Entry 7EGM (electron microscopy, 3.60 A resolution); this record covers chains C and D of the 8 polymer chains in the assembly.

# Chain C
Protein: SWI/SNF chromatin-remodeling complex subunit SNF5
From: Saccharomyces cerevisiae (strain ATCC 204508 / S288c)
UniProtKB: P18480 (SNF5_YEAST); numbering as in UniProt (aligned over 1-905)
Sequence (918 residues; numbered 1 to 918; the number before each row is that of its first residue):
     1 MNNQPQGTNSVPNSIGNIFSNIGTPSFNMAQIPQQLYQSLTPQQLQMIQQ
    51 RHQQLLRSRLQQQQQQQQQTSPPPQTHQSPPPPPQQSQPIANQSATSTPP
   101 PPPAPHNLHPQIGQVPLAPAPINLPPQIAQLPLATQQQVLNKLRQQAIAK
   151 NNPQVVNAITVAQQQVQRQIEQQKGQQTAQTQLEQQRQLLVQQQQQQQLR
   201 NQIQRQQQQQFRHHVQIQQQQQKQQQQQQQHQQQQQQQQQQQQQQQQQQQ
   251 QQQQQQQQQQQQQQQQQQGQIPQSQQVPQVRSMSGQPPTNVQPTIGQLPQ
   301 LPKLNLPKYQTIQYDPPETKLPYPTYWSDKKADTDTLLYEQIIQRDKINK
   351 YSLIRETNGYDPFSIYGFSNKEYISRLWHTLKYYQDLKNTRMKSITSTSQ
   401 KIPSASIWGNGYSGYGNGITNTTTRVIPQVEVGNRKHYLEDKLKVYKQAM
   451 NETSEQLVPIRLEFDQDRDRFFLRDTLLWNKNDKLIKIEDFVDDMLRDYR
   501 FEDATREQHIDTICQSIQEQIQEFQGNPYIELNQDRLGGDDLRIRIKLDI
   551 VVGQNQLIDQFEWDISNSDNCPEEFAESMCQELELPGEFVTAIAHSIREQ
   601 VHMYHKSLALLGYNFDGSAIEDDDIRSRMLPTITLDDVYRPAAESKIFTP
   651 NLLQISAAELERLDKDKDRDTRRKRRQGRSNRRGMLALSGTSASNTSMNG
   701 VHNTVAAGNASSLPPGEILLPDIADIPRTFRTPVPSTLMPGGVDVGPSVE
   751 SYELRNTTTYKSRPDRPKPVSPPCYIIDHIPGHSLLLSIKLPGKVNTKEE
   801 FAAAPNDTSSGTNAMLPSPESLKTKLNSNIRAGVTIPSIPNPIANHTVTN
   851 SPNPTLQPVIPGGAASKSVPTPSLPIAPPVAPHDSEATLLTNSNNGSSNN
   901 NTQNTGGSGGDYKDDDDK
Disordered / not traced: 1-367, 667-719, 758-918
Construct notes: expression tag (906-918)
Curated features (UniProtKB/Swiss-Prot):
  - modified residue: Ser818 (Phosphoserine)

# Chain D
Protein: SWI/SNF complex subunit SWI3
From: Saccharomyces cerevisiae (strain ATCC 204508 / S288c)
UniProtKB: P32591 (SWI3_YEAST); numbering as in UniProt (aligned over 1-825)
Sequence (836 residues; each row starts with the number of its first residue):
     1 MENTLGEGSTVNASVDVDQHGNDNNSDSNANAAVAGVANTDTAGEESQQQ
    51 DESLKDEATVPNTRDAESEAITVTAKQQPTMQANKLDSQETPSTEESRAQ
   101 NVFGQDNEDSDNLFGETESSVSNNEANTPSIPTNPVDNENNKPAIKEDST
   151 IQDSNGDVKNMEDVKIQKEEEPENNTVIEGVKEESQPDENTKEMDEVEED
   201 DEDDDQPMISPDNSIFGDTKSESKQLGNTSSVANTPSEIPDAHKAEQEDI
   251 IEKTESVDKKVDSGEERNEQEREIMNDHSKSANPKKTTITRVEPETFEIP
   301 QAHEIVIPSYSKWFNLEKIHSIEVQSLPEFFTNRIPSKTPEVYMRYRNFM
   351 VNSYRLNPNEYFSVTTARRNVSGDAAALFRLHKFLTKWGLINYQVDSKLL
   401 PKNIEPPLTSQYSTRHDAPRGLFPFESYKPSVQLPDMAKLKKMMNTSDSE
   451 STLYKYLKESKRKYDEITHPPSTTDDENGDKNDNGGKMNNEVSTSTSMTG
   501 DANLLEEGETSRPLKKVKILEQIDENWSKEDLQKLLKGIQEFGADWYKVA
   551 KNVGNKSPEQCILRFLQLPIEDKFLYGDGNGKGDNDNGLGPLKYAPHLPF
   601 SKSENPVLSTIAFLVGLVNPKTVQSMTQRAIQSAESIKSQKEEISDQKPI
   651 EHIKEGSEIAISSLGYRSHIFATNEERQMNFLTNELIRLQMEKLDAKLNH
   701 LKKLEKFMELERKTLERQQENLLIQRLNFNQNSSKIVNVLSKCLNLISDS
   751 NINNSSVAEKEEIRSQIDHFKSMLSKPETLSIGKNPFNKPNIETGENHNG
   801 QSISNENDVKPISIEAPQFYRYWSAGGSGGHHHHHH
Disordered / not traced: 1-298, 469-513, 580-586, 641-665, 743-760, 789-836
Construct notes: expression tag (826-836)
Curated features (UniProtKB/Swiss-Prot):
  - region: Leu694 to Leu722 (Leucine-zipper)
  - modified residue: Ser88 (Phosphoserine), Ser185 (Phosphoserine), Thr235 (Phosphothreonine), Ser657 (Phosphoserine)

# Interface between chain C and chain D
Residue-residue contacts (77; chain C residue first):
  Phe368(C) - Ala595(D)
  Phe368(C) - Pro596(D)
  Tyr373(C) - His597(D)  hydrogen bond
  Tyr383(C) - Ser427(D)
  Ser406(C) - Arg420(D)
  Ile407(C) - Phe425(D)  hydrophobic
  Trp408(C) - Arg420(D)
  Trp408(C) - Phe423(D)
  Gly409(C) - Arg420(D)  hydrogen bond (backbone-side chain)
  Gly411(C) - Asp417(D)
  Gly411(C) - Ala418(D)
  Tyr412(C) - Asp417(D)
  Tyr412(C) - Pro419(D)
  Ser413(C) - Asp417(D)  hydrogen bond (backbone-side chain)
  Tyr415(C) - Asp417(D)
  Thr420(C) - Arg420(D)
  Asn421(C) - Arg420(D)  hydrogen bond
  Arg536(C) - Arg334(D)
  Leu537(C) - Pro328(D)  hydrophobic
  Leu537(C) - Thr332(D)
  Gly538(C) - Glu329(D)
  Gly538(C) - Ile335(D)
  Gly538(C) - Lys338(D)  hydrogen bond (backbone-side chain)
  Gly539(C) - Arg334(D)  hydrogen bond (backbone-side chain)
  Gly539(C) - Ile335(D)
  Asp541(C) - Ile335(D)
  Asp541(C) - Pro336(D)
  Asp541(C) - Ser337(D)  hydrogen bond (side chain-backbone)
  Arg543(C) - Ser337(D)
  Asp559(C) - Arg368(D)  salt bridge
  Gln560(C) - Arg368(D)
  Glu562(C) - Ser372(D)
  Glu562(C) - Gly373(D)
  Glu562(C) - Asp374(D)
  Glu562(C) - Ala375(D)  hydrogen bond (backbone-backbone)
  Trp563(C) - Asp374(D)
  Asp564(C) - Lys338(D)  salt bridge
  Asp564(C) - Asp374(D)  hydrogen bond (backbone-side chain)
  Asn567(C) - Arg380(D)
  Asp569(C) - Arg380(D)  salt bridge
  Asn570(C) - Ala376(D)
  Asn570(C) - Arg380(D)
  Glu574(C) - Phe379(D)
  Ser578(C) - Val364(D)
  Ser578(C) - Phe379(D)
  Met579(C) - Arg368(D)
  Gln581(C) - Pro401(D)
  Gln581(C) - Lys402(D)
  Gln581(C) - Asn403(D)  hydrogen bond
  Glu582(C) - Ser363(D)
  Glu582(C) - Val364(D)  hydrogen bond (side chain-backbone)
  Glu582(C) - Thr365(D)  hydrogen bond (side chain-backbone)
  Glu584(C) - Pro401(D)
  Glu584(C) - Lys402(D)
  Glu584(C) - Ile404(D)
  Leu585(C) - Ile404(D)
  Pro586(C) - Ile404(D)
  Thr632(C) - Ser337(D)
  Ile633(C) - Ser337(D)
  Ile633(C) - Tyr346(D)
  Leu635(C) - Glu341(D)
  Leu635(C) - Arg345(D)
  Asp637(C) - Ser372(D)  hydrogen bond (backbone-side chain)
  Val638(C) - Arg345(D)
  Val638(C) - Tyr346(D)  hydrophobic
  Val638(C) - Val371(D)
  Tyr639(C) - Phe349(D)
  Tyr639(C) - Asn370(D)
  Arg640(C) - Arg368(D)  hydrogen bond (side chain-backbone)
  Arg640(C) - Arg369(D)  hydrogen bond (side chain-backbone)
  Arg640(C) - Asn370(D)  hydrogen bond (backbone-backbone)
  Arg640(C) - Ser372(D)
  Ser645(C) - Arg369(D)  hydrogen bond (side chain-backbone)
  Phe648(C) - Arg369(D)
  Thr649(C) - Arg369(D)
  Pro650(C) - Arg368(D)
  Met739(C) - Pro406(D)  hydrophobic
Also at the interface, not in a pair above, chain C (53 interface residues in all): Leu387, Asp540, Phe561, Phe575, Thr634, Lys646
Also at the interface, not in a pair above, chain D (43 interface residues in all): Val342, Leu598

# Overview
The interface between chain C and chain D involves 53 residues on one side and 43 on the other, with 17
hydrogen bonds and 3 salt bridges. Polar pairs include Asp559(C)-Arg368(D), Asp564(C)-Lys338(D) and
Asp569(C)-Arg380(D).
Chain C is SWI/SNF chromatin-remodeling complex subunit SNF5 and chain D is SWI/SNF complex subunit SWI3, both
from Saccharomyces cerevisiae (strain ATCC 204508 / S288c); the structure, The SRM module of
SWI/SNF-nucleosome complex, was determined by electron microscopy, deposited together with 7EG6 and 7EGP.
